PDB entry 7B2Q | electron microscopy, 3.76 A resolution | chains A and C of the 4 polymer chains in the assembly

== Chain A ==
Protein: Complement C4 beta chain
Source organism: Homo sapiens
UniProtKB: P0C0L4 (CO4A_HUMAN); numbering as in UniProt (aligned over 20-675)
Chain sequence (656 residues; row label = number of the first residue in the row):
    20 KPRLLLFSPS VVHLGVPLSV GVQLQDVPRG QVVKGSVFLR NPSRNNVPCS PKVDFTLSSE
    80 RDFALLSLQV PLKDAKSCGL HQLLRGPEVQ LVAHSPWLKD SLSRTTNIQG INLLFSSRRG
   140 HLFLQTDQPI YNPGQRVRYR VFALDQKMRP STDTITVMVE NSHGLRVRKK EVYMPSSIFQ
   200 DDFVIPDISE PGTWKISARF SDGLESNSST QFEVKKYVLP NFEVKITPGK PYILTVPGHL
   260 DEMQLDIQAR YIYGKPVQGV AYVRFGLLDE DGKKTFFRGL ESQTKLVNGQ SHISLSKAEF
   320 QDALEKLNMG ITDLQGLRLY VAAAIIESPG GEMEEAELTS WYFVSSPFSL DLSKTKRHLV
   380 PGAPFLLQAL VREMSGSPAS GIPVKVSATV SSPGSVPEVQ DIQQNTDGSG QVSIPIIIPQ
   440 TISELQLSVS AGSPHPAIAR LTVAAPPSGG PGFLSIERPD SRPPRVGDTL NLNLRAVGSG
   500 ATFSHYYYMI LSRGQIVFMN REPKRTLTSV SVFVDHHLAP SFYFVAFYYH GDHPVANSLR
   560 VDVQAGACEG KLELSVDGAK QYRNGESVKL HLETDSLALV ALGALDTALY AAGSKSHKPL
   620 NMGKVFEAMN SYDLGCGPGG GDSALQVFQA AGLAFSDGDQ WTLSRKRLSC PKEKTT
Disordered / not traced: 670-675
UniProt features mapped onto this chain:
  - glycosylation: N226 (N-linked (GlcNAc...) asparagine)
  - natural variant: S347 (S347Y: In allotype C4A3a, allotype C4A6), V418 (V418A: In allotype C4A4), R477 (R477W: In allotype C4A6)
Disulfides: C68-C97, C635-C669
Glycans and other covalent adducts: N-acetylglucosamine (NAG) linked to N226

== Chain C ==
Protein: Complement C4 gamma chain
Source organism: Homo sapiens
UniProtKB: P0C0L4 (CO4A_HUMAN); residues 1454-1744 here = UniProt positions 1454-1744
Chain sequence (291 residues; numbered 1454 to 1744; the number before each row is that of its first residue):
  1454 EAPKVVEEQE SRVHYTVCIW RNGKVGLSGM AIADVTLLSG FHALRADLEK LTSLSDRYVS
  1514 HFETEGPHVL LYFDSVPTSR ECVGFEAVQE VPVGLVQPAS ATLYDYYNPE RRCSVFYGAP
  1574 SKSRLLATLC SAEVCQCAEG KCPRQRRALE RGLQDEDGYR MKFACYYPRV EYGFQVKVLR
  1634 EDSRAAFRLF ETKITQVLHF TKDVKAAANQ MRNFLVRASC RLRLEPGKEY LIMGLDGATY
  1694 DLEGHPQYLL DSNSWIEEMP SERLCRSTRQ RAACAQLNDF LQEYGTQGCQ V
Disordered / not traced: 1454-1464, 1594-1744
Disulfides: C1471-C1535, C1583-C1588

== How chain A and chain C interact ==
Residue-residue contacts - 28 pairs, chain A then chain C:
  V279(A) with E1516(C)
  Y281(A) with I1485(C); L1523(C); Y1559(C), hydrophobic
  V282(A) with Y1559(C), hydrogen bond (backbone-side chain)
  R283(A) with Y1559(C), hydrogen bond (side chain-backbone); Y1560(C)
  F295(A) with Y1560(C), hydrophobic
  F296(A) with Y1560(C), hydrogen bond (backbone-side chain)
  R297(A) with Y1560(C)
  E300(A) with M1483(C); Y1559(C); Y1560(C)
  Q302(A) with H1514(C); Y1525(C)
  T303(A) with H1514(C)
  K304(A) with E1516(C); E1518(C)
  I345(A) with I1485(C), hydrophobic; L1523(C), hydrophobic
  S347(A) with E1518(C), hydrogen bond; L1523(C)
  P348(A) with E1518(C); H1521(C)
  G350(A) with H1521(C)
  M352(A) with P1562(C), hydrophobic
  E354(A) with P1562(C); E1563(C)
Also at the interface, not in a pair above, chain A (18 interface residues in all): S301
Also at the interface, not in a pair above, chain C (15 interface residues in all): S1481, D1487, Y1557

== In short ==
18 residues of chain A and 15 residues of chain C are in contact; the contacts include 4 hydrogen bonds. Polar
pairs include V282(A)-Y1559(C), R283(A)-Y1559(C) and F296(A)-Y1560(C). N-acetylglucosamine is covalently
linked to N226(A).
Chain A is Complement C4 beta chain and chain C is Complement C4 gamma chain, both from Homo sapiens; the
structure, Cryo-EM structure of complement C4b in complex with nanobody B12, was determined by electron
microscopy (same publication as 7B2M and 7B2P).
